7BRL - chains A and B of the 3 polymer chains in the assembly; structure by X-ray diffraction, 3.20 A resolution.

# Chain A (and B)
Name: Atrial natriuretic peptide receptor 1
Organism: Rattus norvegicus
Notes: EC 4.6.1.2; chain B of this document is another copy of the same molecule, construct and numbering; everything in this record applies to it too
UniProt: P18910 (ANPRA_RAT); residues 1-435 here correspond to UniProt positions 29-463 (UniProt number = residue number + 28)
Sequence (435 residues; row label = number of the first residue in the row):
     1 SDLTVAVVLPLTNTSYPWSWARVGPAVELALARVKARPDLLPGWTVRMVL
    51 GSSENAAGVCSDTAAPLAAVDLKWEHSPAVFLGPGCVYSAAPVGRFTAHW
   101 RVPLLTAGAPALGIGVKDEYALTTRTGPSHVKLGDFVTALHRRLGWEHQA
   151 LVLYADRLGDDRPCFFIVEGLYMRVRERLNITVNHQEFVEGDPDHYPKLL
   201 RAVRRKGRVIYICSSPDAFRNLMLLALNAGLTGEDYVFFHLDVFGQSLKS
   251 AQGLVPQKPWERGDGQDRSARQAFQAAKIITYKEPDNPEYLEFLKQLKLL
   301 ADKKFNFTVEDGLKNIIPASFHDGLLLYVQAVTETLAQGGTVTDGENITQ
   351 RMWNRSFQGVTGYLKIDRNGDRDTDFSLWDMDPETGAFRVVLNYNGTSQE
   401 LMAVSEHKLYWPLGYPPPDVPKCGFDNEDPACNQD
Not modelled in the structure: 427-435
Disulfides: Cys60-Cys86, Cys164-Cys213
Covalently attached groups: N-acetylglucosamine (NAG) linked to Asn13, Asn395

# Chain A / chain B interface
Pairs across the interface - 14 pairs, chain A then chain B:
  Asp62(A) with Arg95(B), salt bridge
  Thr63(A) with Arg95(B); Phe96(B)
  Leu67(A) with Phe96(B), hydrophobic; His99(B)
  Val70(A) with Val70(B), hydrophobic
  Asp71(A) with Trp74(B)
  Trp74(A) with Asp71(B); Trp74(B), hydrophobic
  Arg95(A) with Asp62(B), salt bridge; Thr63(B)
  Phe96(A) with Thr63(B); Leu67(B), hydrophobic
  His99(A) with Leu67(B)
Other interface residues (no listed pair), chain A (12 interface residues in all): Pro66, Trp100, Glu119
Other interface residues (no listed pair), chain B (12 interface residues in all): Pro66, Trp100, Glu119

# In short
The chain A/chain B interface involves 12 residues from each chain; the contacts include 2 salt bridges. Its
one salt-bridged contact is Asp62(A)-Arg95(B). N-acetylglucosamine is covalently linked to Asn13(A) and
Asn395(A).
Chain A and chain B are both Atrial natriuretic peptide receptor 1 (Rattus norvegicus); the structure, Atrial
Natriuretic Peptide Receptor complexed with Deletion mutant of rat Atrial Natriuretic Peptide[4-17,23], was
determined by X-ray diffraction.
